9B9F - chains B and E of the 5 polymer chains in the assembly; structure by X-ray diffraction, 3.00 A resolution.

== Chain B ==
Molecule: Transforming growth factor beta-3 triple mutant
Source organism: Homo sapiens
UniProt: P10600 (TGFB3_HUMAN); residue numbers follow UniProt; this construct covers 301-412
Chain sequence (112 residues; numbered 301 to 412; the number before each row is that of its first residue):
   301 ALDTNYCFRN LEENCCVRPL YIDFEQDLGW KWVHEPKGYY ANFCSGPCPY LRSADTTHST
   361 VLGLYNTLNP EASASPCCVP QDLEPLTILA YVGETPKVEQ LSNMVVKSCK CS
Differences from the reference sequence: engineered mutation Glu325 (Arg in P10600), Ala390 (Tyr in P10600), Glu394 (Arg in P10600)
Disulfides: Cys307-Cys316, Cys315-Cys378, Cys344-Cys409, Cys348-Cys411
UniProt features mapped onto this chain:
  - natural variant: Cys409 (C409Y: In LDS5)
From the paper describing this entry:
  - specificity-determining residues: Glu399, Leu401, Ser402, Asn403 (by similarity / conservation)

== Chain E ==
Molecule: Transforming growth factor beta receptor type-3
Source organism: Danio rerio
UniProt: A0A0H3UK16 (A0A0H3UK16_DANRE); residue numbers follow UniProt; this construct covers 29-359
Chain sequence (338 residues; each row starts with the number of its first residue):
    28 GSPCELLPVG VGHPVQAMLK SFTALSGCAS RGTTSHPQEV HIINLRKGSA QGAREKTAEV
    88 ALHLRPIQSL HVHQKPLVFI LNSPQPILWK VRTEKLAPGV KRIFHVVEGS EVHFEVGNFS
   148 KSGEVKVETL PHGNEHLLNW AHHRYTAVTS FSELRMAHDI YIKVGEDPVF SETCKIDNKF
   208 LSLNYLASYI EPQPSTGCVL SGPDHEQEVH IIELQAPNSS SAFQVDVIVD LRPLDGDIPL
   268 HRDVVLLLKG EKSVNWVIKA HKVMGKLEIM TSDTVSLSED TERLMQVSKT VKQKLPAGSQ
   328 ALIQWAEENG FNPVTSYTNT PVANHFNLRL REHHHHHH
Not modelled in the structure: 28-29, 63-64, 76-84, 121-129, 135-137, 143-148, 198-200, 360-365
Differences from the reference sequence: expression tag (28, 360-365); engineered mutation Gly150 (Cys in A0A0H3UK16), Gly277 (Cys in A0A0H3UK16)
Disulfides: Cys31-Cys225, Cys55-Cys201
From the paper describing this entry:
  - mutagenesis - D253A: abolished binding to mmTGF-beta2
  - mutagenesis - D253A: decreased stability

== Chain B / chain E interface ==
Contacting residue pairs (30; chain B residue first):
  Glu335(B) - Leu210(E)
  Pro336(B) - Leu210(E)
  Pro385(B) - Asp253(E)
  Thr387(B) - Leu210(E)
  Leu389(B) - Leu208(E)
  Leu389(B) - Leu210(E)  hydrophobic
  Tyr391(B) - Lys206(E)  hydrogen bond (side chain-backbone)
  Tyr391(B) - Phe207(E)
  Tyr391(B) - Leu208(E)
  Val392(B) - Ser247(E)
  Glu394(B) - Lys206(E)
  Pro396(B) - Lys206(E)
  Pro396(B) - Leu208(E)
  Lys397(B) - Ser247(E)
  Val398(B) - Phe49(E)  hydrophobic
  Val398(B) - Leu208(E)  hydrophobic
  Val398(B) - Leu213(E)  hydrophobic
  Glu399(B) - Asn245(E)
  Glu399(B) - Ser247(E)
  Glu399(B) - Ala249(E)
  Glu399(B) - Val252(E)
  Gln400(B) - Val252(E)
  Gln400(B) - Asp253(E)  hydrogen bond (backbone-backbone)
  Ser402(B) - Gln251(E)  hydrogen bond (side chain-backbone)
  Ser402(B) - Val252(E)
  Ser402(B) - Asp253(E)
  Ser402(B) - Asn282(E)
  Asn403(B) - Asn282(E)  hydrogen bond
  Asn403(B) - Thr301(E)
  Asn403(B) - Ser303(E)
Also at the interface, not in a pair above, chain B (20 interface residues in all): Trp330, Trp332, His334, Ile388, Leu401
Also at the interface, not in a pair above, chain E (17 interface residues in all): Ser209, Phe250
The authors on this interface:
  - interface residues, chain B: Trp330(B), Trp332(B), Leu401(B)
  - interface residues, chain E: Phe49(E), Leu208(E), Leu210(E), Leu213(E), Pro244(E), Asn245(E), Ser247(E), Ala249(E), Phe250(E), Gln251(E)
  - hot spots on chain E (mutagenesis) - F49A, L210A, L213A, F250A: abolished binding to mmTGF-beta2

== Summary ==
20 residues of chain B and 17 residues of chain E are in contact, with 4 hydrogen bonds. Among the polar pairs
are Tyr391(B)-Lys206(E), Ser402(B)-Gln251(E) and Asn403(B)-Asn282(E). From the paper: D253A, F49A and L210A of
chain E, among others, abolish binding to mmTGF-beta2; interface residues Trp330(B), Trp332(B) and Phe49(E)
among others; 5 substitutions were tested in all.
Here chain B is Transforming growth factor beta-3 triple mutant (Homo sapiens) and chain E is Transforming
growth factor beta receptor type-3 (Danio rerio). Entry 9B9F (Zebrafish Betaglycan Orphan Domain (zfBGo) in
complex with TGF-B3 and extracellular domains of TGFBRI and TGFBRII) was determined by X-ray diffraction
together with 9FDY, 9FK5, 9FKP and 8DC0 from the same study.
